Entry 4PDI (X-ray diffraction, 2.10 A resolution); this record covers chains A and B of the 3 polymer chains in the assembly.

Chain A:
Name: Formamidopyrimidine-DNA glycosylase
Source organism: Lactococcus lactis subsp. cremoris
Notes: EC 3.2.2.23
Reference sequence: P42371 (FPG_LACLC); aligned to UniProt positions 2-272 over residues 1-271 (the alignment contains insertions or deletions, so no single offset holds)
Chain sequence (271 residues; each row starts with the number of its first residue):
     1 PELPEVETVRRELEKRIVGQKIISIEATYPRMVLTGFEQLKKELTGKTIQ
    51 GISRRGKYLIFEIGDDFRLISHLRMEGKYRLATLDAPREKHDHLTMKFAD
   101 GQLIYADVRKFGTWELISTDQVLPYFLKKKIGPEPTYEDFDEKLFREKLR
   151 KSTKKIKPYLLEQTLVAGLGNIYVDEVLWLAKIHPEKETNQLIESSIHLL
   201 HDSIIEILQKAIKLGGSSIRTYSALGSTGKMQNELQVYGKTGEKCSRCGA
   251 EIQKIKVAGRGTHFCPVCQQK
Unresolved in the structure: 221-223
Disulfides: Cys-245/Cys-265
Covalently attached groups: 2-sulfanyl-1,9-dihydro-6H-purin-6-one (2ON) linked to Cys-268
Small-molecule neighbours: 2-sulfanyl-1,9-dihydro-6H-purin-6-one (2ON): Trp-179, Leu-180, Lys-182, Arg-247, Val-267
Curated features (UniProtKB/Swiss-Prot):
  - region: Lys-57 to Met-75 (DNA-binding)
  - active site: Pro-1 (Schiff-base intermediate with DNA), Glu-2 (Proton donor), Lys-57 (Proton donor)
  - binding site (DNA): His-91, Arg-109
Reported in the primary citation:
  - binding site for 2-sulfanyl-1,9-dihydro-6H-purin-6-one: Trp-179, Cys-268
  - conformationally variable residues (loop rearrangement, side-chain flip): Ser-246 to Ala-250
  - binding site for the 14-nt DNA strand (chain B): Arg-260

Chain B:
Molecule: 14-nt DNA strand
Sequence (14 nucleotides; numbered 1 to 14; the number before each row is that of its first residue):
     1 CTCTTTXTTTCTCG
Modified positions: SOS ([(1R,2S,4R)-4-({2-amino-5-[benzyl(formyl)amino]-6-oxo-1,6-dihydropyrimidin-4-yl}amino)-2-hydroxycyclopentyl]methyl dihydrogen phosphate) at position 7

Chain A / chain B interface:
Residue-residue contacts (33):
  Pro-1(A) / SOS_7(B)  base contact
  Glu-2(A) / SOS_7(B)  base contact
  Glu-2(A) / DT8(B)  phosphate contact
  Glu-5(A) / SOS_7(B)  base contact
  Lys-57(A) / DT8(B)  salt bridge to the phosphate
  Lys-57(A) / DT9(B)  salt bridge to the phosphate
  His-72(A) / DT8(B)  hydrogen bond to the phosphate
  His-72(A) / DT9(B)  salt bridge to the phosphate
  Arg-74(A) / DT8(B)  hydrogen bond to the base
  Arg-74(A) / DT9(B)  sugar contact
  Met-75(A) / DT6(B)  sugar contact
  Met-75(A) / SOS_7(B)  base contact
  Met-75(A) / DT8(B)  phosphate contact
  Glu-76(A) / SOS_7(B)  base contact
  Arg-109(A) / DT6(B)  base contact
  Lys-129(A) / DT10(B)  salt bridge to the phosphate
  Gln-163(A) / DT9(B)  phosphate contact
  Gly-170(A) / DT8(B)  phosphate contact
  Asn-171(A) / SOS_7(B)  hydrogen bond to the phosphate
  Asn-171(A) / DT8(B)  hydrogen bond to the phosphate
  Ile-172(A) / SOS_7(B)  base contact
  Ser-217(A) / SOS_7(B)  base contact
  Ser-218(A) / SOS_7(B)  base contact
  Ile-219(A) / SOS_7(B)  base contact
  Tyr-238(A) / DT6(B)  phosphate contact
  Tyr-238(A) / SOS_7(B)  hydrogen bond to the phosphate
  Lys-254(A) / DT5(B)  phosphate contact
  Lys-254(A) / DT6(B)  salt bridge to the phosphate
  Lys-256(A) / DT5(B)  salt bridge to the phosphate
  Arg-260(A) / SOS_7(B)  salt bridge to the phosphate
  Arg-260(A) / DT8(B)  salt bridge to the phosphate
  Arg-260(A) / DT9(B)  base contact
  Gly-261(A) / DT6(B)  phosphate contact
Other interface residues (no listed pair), chain A (27 interface residues in all): Tyr-58, Phe-111, Leu-161, Leu-169, Tyr-173

Overview:
27 residues of chain A face 6 of chain B across their interface, with 5 hydrogen bonds and 8 salt bridges.
Polar contacts include Arg-74(A)/DT8(B), His-72(A)/DT8(B) and Asn-171(A)/SOS_7(B). Bound to chain A:
2-sulfanyl-1,9-dihydro-6H-purin-6-one. The paper reports a binding site for
2-sulfanyl-1,9-dihydro-6H-purin-6-one at Trp-179(A) and Cys-268(A); a binding site for the 14-nt DNA strand
(chain B) at Arg-260(A).
Here chain A is Formamidopyrimidine-DNA glycosylase (Lactococcus lactis subsp. cremoris) and chain B is a
14-nt DNA strand. Entry 4PDI (Crystal structure of a complex between an inhibited LlFpg and a
N7-Benzyl-Fapy-dG containing DNA) was determined by X-ray diffraction together with 4PCZ, 4PD2 and 4PDG from
the same study.
